2PXI - chains T and A of the 4 polymer chains in the assembly; structure by X-ray diffraction, 2.10 A resolution.

== Chain T ==
Molecule: 16-nt DNA strand
Sequence (16 nucleotides; row label = number of the first residue in the row):
     1 CCGACCGCGCATCAGC

== Chain A ==
Name: DNA polymerase beta
From: Homo sapiens
Notes: EC 2.7.7.7, 4.2.99.-
UniProtKB: P06746 (DPOLB_HUMAN); numbering as in UniProt (aligned over 1-335)
Amino-acid sequence (335 residues; row label = number of the first residue in the row):
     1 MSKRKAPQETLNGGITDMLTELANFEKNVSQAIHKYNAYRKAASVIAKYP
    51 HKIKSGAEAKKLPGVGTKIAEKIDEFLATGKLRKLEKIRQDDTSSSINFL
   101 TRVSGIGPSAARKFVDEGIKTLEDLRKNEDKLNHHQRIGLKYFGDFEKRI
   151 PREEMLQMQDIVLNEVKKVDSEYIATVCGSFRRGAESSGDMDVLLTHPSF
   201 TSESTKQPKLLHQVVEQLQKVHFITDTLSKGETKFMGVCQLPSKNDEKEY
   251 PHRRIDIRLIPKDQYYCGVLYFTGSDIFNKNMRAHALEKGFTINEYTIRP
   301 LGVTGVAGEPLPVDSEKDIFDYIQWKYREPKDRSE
Disordered / not traced: 1-9
Swiss-Prot annotation at these positions:
  - region: Arg-183 to Asp-192 (DNA-binding)
  - active site: Lys-72 (Nucleophile)
  - binding site (K(+)): Lys-60, Leu-62, Val-65, Thr-101, Val-103, Ile-106
  - binding site (Na(+)): Lys-60, Leu-62, Val-65, Thr-101, Val-103, Ile-106
  - binding site (dATP): Arg-149, Ser-180, Arg-183, Gly-189, Asp-190
  - binding site (dCTP): Arg-149, Ser-180, Arg-183, Gly-189, Asp-190
  - binding site (dGTP): Arg-149, Ser-180, Arg-183, Gly-189, Asp-190, Asp-192
  - binding site (dTTP): Arg-149, Ser-180, Arg-183, Gly-189, Asp-190
  - binding site (Mg(2+)): Asp-190, Asp-192, Asp-256
  - modified residue: Lys-72 (N6-acetyllysine), Arg-83 (Omega-N-methylarginine), Arg-152 (Omega-N-methylarginine)
  - cross-link (Glycyl lysine isopeptide (Lys-Gly)): Lys-41 (interchain with G-Cter in ubiquitin), Lys-61 (interchain with G-Cter in ubiquitin), Lys-81 (interchain with G-Cter in ubiquitin)
Metal / ion sites: Mg2+: Asp-190, Asp-192
Residues lining bound ligands: GFH (2'-deoxy-5'-O-[(R)-{[(R)-[(R)-fluoro(phosphono)methyl](hydroxy)phosphoryl]oxy}(hydroxy)phosphoryl]guanosine): Arg-149, Gly-179, Ser-180, Arg-183, Ser-188, Gly-189, Asp-190, Asp-192, Tyr-271, Phe-272, Thr-273, Gly-274, Ser-275, Asp-276, Asn-279, Arg-283

== Interface between chain T and chain A ==
Residue-residue contacts (26; chain T residue first):
  DC5(T) with His-34(A), stacking on the base; Leu-287(A), phosphate contact
  DC6(T) with Lys-280(A), salt bridge to the phosphate; Arg-283(A), hydrogen bond to the base; Leu-287(A), phosphate contact
  DG7(T) with Tyr-271(A), base contact; Arg-283(A), hydrogen bond to the sugar; Leu-287(A), phosphate contact; Thr-292(A), hydrogen bond to the phosphate; Ile-293(A), sugar contact; Asn-294(A), phosphate contact
  DC8(T) with Asn-294(A), hydrogen bond to the phosphate; Glu-295(A), sugar contact
  DG9(T) with Thr-233(A), phosphate contact; Lys-234(A), sugar contact; Arg-258(A), sugar contact; Tyr-296(A), hydrogen bond to the phosphate
  DC10(T) with Ser-229(A), phosphate contact; Lys-230(A), phosphate contact; Gly-231(A), phosphate contact; Glu-232(A), hydrogen bond to the phosphate; Thr-233(A), hydrogen bond to the phosphate; Lys-234(A), hydrogen bond to the phosphate
  DA11(T) with Ser-229(A), phosphate contact; Lys-230(A), hydrogen bond to the phosphate
  DT12(T) with Asn-133(A), phosphate contact
Interface residues without a listed pair, chain A (22 interface residues in all): His-134, Leu-228, Ala-284, Arg-299

== Overview ==
8 residues of chain T face 22 of chain A across their interface; the contacts include 9 hydrogen bonds, 1 salt
bridge and 1 aromatic stacking contact. Among the polar pairs are DC6(T)/Arg-283(A), DG7(T)/Arg-283(A) and
DG7(T)/Thr-292(A). Ligands of chain A: compound GFH.
Here chain T is a 16-nt DNA strand and chain A is DNA polymerase beta (Homo sapiens). Entry 2PXI (Ternary
complex of DNA polymerase beta with a dideoxy terminated primer and 2'-deoxyguanosine 5'-beta,
gamma-monofluoromethylene triphosphate) was determined by X-ray diffraction.
